5Y10 - chain C; structure by X-ray diffraction, 2.60 A resolution.

== Chain C ==
Name: Membrane glycoprotein polyprotein
Source organism: Severe fever with thrombocytopenia virus
Reference sequence: A0A1L2DAC8 (A0A1L2DAC8_9VIRU); residue numbers follow UniProt; this construct covers 20-340
Sequence (321 residues; row label = number of the first residue in the row):
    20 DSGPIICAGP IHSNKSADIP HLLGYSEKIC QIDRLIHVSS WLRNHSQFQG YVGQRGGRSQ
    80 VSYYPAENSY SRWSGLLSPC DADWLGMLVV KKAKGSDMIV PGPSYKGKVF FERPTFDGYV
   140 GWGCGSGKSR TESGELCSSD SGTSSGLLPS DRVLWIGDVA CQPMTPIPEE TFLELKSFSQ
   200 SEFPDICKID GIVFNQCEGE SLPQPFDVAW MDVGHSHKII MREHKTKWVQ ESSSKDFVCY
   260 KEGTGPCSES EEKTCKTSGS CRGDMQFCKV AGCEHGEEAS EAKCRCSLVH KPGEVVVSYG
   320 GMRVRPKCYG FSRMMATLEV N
Unresolved in the structure: 20-22
Disulfides: C26-C49, C143-C156, C180-C327, C206-C216, C258-C305, C266-C303, C274-C280, C287-C292
Glycans and other covalent adducts: N-acetylglucosamine (NAG) linked to N63
What the authors report for this chain:
  - post-translational modification sites: N33, N63
  - specificity-determining residues: K288 (proposed by the authors, not directly observed)

== Overview ==
N-acetylglucosamine is covalently linked to N63. The paper reports the specificity determinant K288;
modification sites N33 and N63.
Chain C is Membrane glycoprotein polyprotein (Severe fever with thrombocytopenia virus); the structure, SFTSV
Gn head domain, was determined by X-ray diffraction together with 5Y0W and 5Y0Y from the same study.
